PDB entry 7KAU | electron microscopy, 4.00 A resolution | chains D and F of the 7 polymer chains in the assembly

# Chain D
Protein: Protein translocation protein SEC63
From: Saccharomyces cerevisiae BY4741
Notes: engineered mutation(s): E440R/F481S/del(441-447)
UniProtKB: P14906 (SEC63_YEAST); aligned to UniProt positions 2-663 over residues 2-663
Amino-acid sequence (676 residues; each row starts with the number of its first residue; note: 8 numbers in that range are skipped by the numbering (no residue carries them; nothing is unmodelled there); numbers below 1 keep their minus sign (Gly-13 is residue -13)):
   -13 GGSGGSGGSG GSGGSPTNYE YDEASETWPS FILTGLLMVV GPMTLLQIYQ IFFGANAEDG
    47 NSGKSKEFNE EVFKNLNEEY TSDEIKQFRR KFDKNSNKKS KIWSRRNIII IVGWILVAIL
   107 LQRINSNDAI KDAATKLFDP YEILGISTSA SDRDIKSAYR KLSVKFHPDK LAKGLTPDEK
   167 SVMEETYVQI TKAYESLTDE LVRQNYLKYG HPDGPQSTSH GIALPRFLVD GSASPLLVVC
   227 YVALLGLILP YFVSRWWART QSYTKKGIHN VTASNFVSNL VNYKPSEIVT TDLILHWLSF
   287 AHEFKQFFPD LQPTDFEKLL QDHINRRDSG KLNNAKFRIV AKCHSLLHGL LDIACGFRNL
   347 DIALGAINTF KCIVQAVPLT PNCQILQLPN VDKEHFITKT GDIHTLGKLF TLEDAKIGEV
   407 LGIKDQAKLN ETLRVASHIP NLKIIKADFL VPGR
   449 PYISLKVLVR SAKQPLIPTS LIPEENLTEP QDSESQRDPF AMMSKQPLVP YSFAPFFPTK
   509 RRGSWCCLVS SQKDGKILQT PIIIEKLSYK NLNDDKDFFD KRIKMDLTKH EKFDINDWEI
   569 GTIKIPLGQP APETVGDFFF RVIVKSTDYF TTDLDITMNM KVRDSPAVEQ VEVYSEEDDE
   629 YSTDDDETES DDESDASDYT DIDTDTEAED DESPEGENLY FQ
Not modelled in the structure: -13 to 2, 37-53, 79-92, 116-201, 613-670
Construct notes: expression tag (-13 to 1, 664-670); conflict Arg440 (Thr448 in P14906), Ser481 (Phe in P14906)
UniProt features mapped onto this chain:
  - modified residue: Ser512 (Phosphoserine)

# Chain F
Protein: Translocation protein SEC72
From: Saccharomyces cerevisiae BY4741
UniProtKB: P39742 (SEC72_YEAST); residues 1-193 here = UniProt positions 1-193
Amino-acid sequence (193 residues; numbered 1 to 193; the number before each row is that of its first residue):
     1 MVTLEYNANS KLITASDAVV ALSTETNIDQ INVLTTSLIG ETNPNFTPQP NEALSKMIKG
    61 LFESGMKNLQ QKKLNEALKN VSLAIEMAQR KRAPWEAFAI QLPELHFMLR SKIDLCLILG
   121 KHLEALQDLD FLLGTGLIQP DVFVRKADCL LKLRQWEEAR ATCERGLALA PEDMKLRALL
   181 IETARNLAEY NGE
Not modelled in the structure: 1-2, 193

# How chain D and chain F interact
Pairs across the interface - 16 pairs, chain D then chain F:
  Thr391(D) with Tyr190(F); Asn191(F)
  Gly393(D) with Asn191(F)
  Lys394(D) with Glu189(F), salt bridge; Asn191(F), hydrogen bond (backbone-backbone)
  Thr397(D) with Gly192(F)
  Gln520(D) with Glu164(F); Arg165(F)
  Asp522(D) with Arg165(F), hydrogen bond (backbone-side chain)
  Gly523(D) with Arg165(F)
  Phe587(D) with Ala168(F)
  Arg589(D) with Ala161(F)
  Thr600(D) with Asn191(F)
  Asp603(D) with Arg160(F), hydrogen bond (backbone-side chain); Glu164(F)
  Thr605(D) with Glu164(F)
Other interface residues (no listed pair), chain D (15 interface residues in all): His390, Lys521, Ile604
Other interface residues (no listed pair), chain F (11 interface residues in all): Ile138, Leu169

# In short
15 residues of chain D face 11 of chain F across their interface; the contacts include 3 hydrogen bonds and 1
salt bridge. Polar pairs include Lys394(D)-Glu189(F), Asp522(D)-Arg165(F) and Asp603(D)-Arg160(F).
Here chain D is Protein translocation protein SEC63 and chain F is Translocation protein SEC72, both from
Saccharomyces cerevisiae BY4741. Entry 7KAU (Cryo-EM structure of the Sec complex from S. cerevisiae, Sec61
pore ring and Sec63 FN3 double ...) was determined by electron microscopy, deposited together with 7KAH, 7KAI,
7KAJ, 7KAK, 7KAL, 7KAM and 8 further entries.
